3WFX - chains A and B; structure by X-ray diffraction, 1.94 A resolution.

# Chain A (and B)
Name: Hemoglobin-like flavoprotein fused to Roadblock/LC7 domain
From: Methylacidiphilum infernorum
Notes: fragment: N-terminal Globin Domain; chain B of this document is another copy of the same molecule, construct and numbering; everything in this record applies to it too
UniProtKB: B3DUZ1 (B3DUZ1_METI4); residues 1-133 here = UniProt positions 1-133
Amino-acid sequence (138 residues; row label = number of the first residue in the row):
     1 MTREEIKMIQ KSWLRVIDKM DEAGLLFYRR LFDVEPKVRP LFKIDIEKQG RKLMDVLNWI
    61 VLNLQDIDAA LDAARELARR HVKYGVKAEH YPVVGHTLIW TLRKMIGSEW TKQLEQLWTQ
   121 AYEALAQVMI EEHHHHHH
Not modelled in the structure: 137-138 (chain B: 136-138)
Differences from the reference sequence: expression tag (134-138)
Ion coordination: heme Fe: His81 (together with imidazole)
Ligand contacts:
  - heme (HEM), molecule 1: Val38, Leu41, Phe42, Lys43, Ile44, Asp55, Val56, Trp59, Ile60
  - heme (HEM), molecule 2: Leu77, Arg80, His81, Tyr84, Val86, His90, Tyr91, Val94, Tyr122, Leu125, Met129
  - hexane-1,6-diol (HEZ), molecule 1: Ile60, Asn63, Leu64, Ile67
  - hexane-1,6-diol (HEZ), molecule 2: Leu71, Ala74, Ala121, Ala124, Leu125, Val128
  - hexane-1,6-diol (HEZ), molecule 3: Tyr91, Pro92, Gly95, His96, Ile99, Thr119, Tyr122, Glu123, Ala126, Ile130
  - hexane-1,6-diol (HEZ), molecule 4: Pro92, Val93, His96, Trp100
Reported in the primary citation:
  - binding site for imidazole: Tyr28
  - binding site for heme: Tyr28, Phe42, Lys43, Val56, Arg80, Tyr84, Val94
  - contacts within the chain: Asp68-Arg75, Asp72-Arg75
  - conformationally variable residues (side-chain flip): Asp68
  - self-association interface (contacts with another copy of this molecule); pairs are residue here / residue on that copy: Ala70-Ala70

# Interface between chain A and chain B
Pairs across the interface (81; chain A residue first):
  Met1(A) - Leu117(B)
  Met1(A) - Gln120(B)
  Glu5(A) - Leu117(B)
  Met8(A) - Gln113(B)
  Met8(A) - Leu114(B)
  Met8(A) - Leu117(B)  hydrophobic
  Ile9(A) - Leu117(B)  hydrophobic
  Ile9(A) - Trp118(B)
  Ser12(A) - Ile106(B)
  Ser12(A) - Leu114(B)
  Ser12(A) - Trp118(B)  hydrogen bond
  Arg15(A) - Glu109(B)  salt bridge
  Val16(A) - Leu102(B)  hydrophobic
  Val16(A) - Met105(B)  hydrophobic
  Val16(A) - Ile106(B)  hydrophobic
  Lys19(A) - Met105(B)  hydrogen bond (side chain-backbone)
  Glu22(A) - Met105(B)
  Ala23(A) - Thr101(B)
  Ala23(A) - Met105(B)
  Leu26(A) - Trp100(B)  hydrophobic
  Leu26(A) - Lys104(B)
  Leu26(A) - Met105(B)  hydrophobic
  Phe27(A) - Thr97(B)
  Phe27(A) - Leu98(B)  hydrophobic
  Phe27(A) - Thr101(B)
  Arg30(A) - Thr97(B)
  Arg30(A) - Trp100(B)
  Leu31(A) - Val94(B)  hydrophobic
  Leu31(A) - Thr97(B)
  Val34(A) - Val93(B)  hydrophobic
  Glu35(A) - Val93(B)
  Val38(A) - His90(B)
  Leu41(A) - Tyr84(B)
  Leu41(A) - Gly85(B)
  Leu53(A) - Leu98(B)  hydrophobic
  Leu57(A) - Leu102(B)  hydrophobic
  Trp59(A) - Ala73(B)
  Trp59(A) - Ala74(B)  hydrophobic
  Trp59(A) - Leu77(B)
  Trp59(A) - Leu125(B)  hydrophobic
  Ile60(A) - Leu125(B)  hydrophobic
  Val61(A) - Trp118(B)  hydrophobic
  Ile67(A) - Ala70(B)
  Ala70(A) - Ile67(B)
  Ala70(A) - Ala70(B)  hydrophobic
  Leu71(A) - Ile67(B)  hydrophobic
  Ala73(A) - Trp59(B)
  Ala74(A) - Trp59(B)  hydrophobic
  Leu77(A) - Trp59(B)
  Tyr84(A) - Leu41(B)
  Gly85(A) - Leu41(B)
  His90(A) - Val38(B)
  Val93(A) - Val34(B)  hydrophobic
  Thr97(A) - Phe27(B)
  Thr97(A) - Arg30(B)
  Thr97(A) - Leu31(B)
  Leu98(A) - Phe27(B)  hydrophobic
  Leu98(A) - Leu53(B)  hydrophobic
  Trp100(A) - Arg30(B)
  Thr101(A) - Ala23(B)
  Thr101(A) - Phe27(B)
  Leu102(A) - Val16(B)  hydrophobic
  Met105(A) - Arg15(B)  hydrogen bond (backbone-side chain)
  Met105(A) - Lys19(B)
  Met105(A) - Glu22(B)
  Met105(A) - Ala23(B)  hydrophobic
  Met105(A) - Leu26(B)  hydrophobic
  Ile106(A) - Ser12(B)
  Ile106(A) - Arg15(B)
  Gln113(A) - Met8(B)
  Leu114(A) - Met8(B)
  Leu114(A) - Ser12(B)
  Leu117(A) - Met1(B)
  Leu117(A) - Glu5(B)
  Leu117(A) - Met8(B)  hydrophobic
  Leu117(A) - Ile9(B)  hydrophobic
  Trp118(A) - Ile9(B)
  Trp118(A) - Ser12(B)  hydrogen bond
  Trp118(A) - Val61(B)  hydrophobic
  Leu125(A) - Trp59(B)  hydrophobic
  Leu125(A) - Ile60(B)  hydrophobic
Also at the interface, not in a pair above, chain A (57 interface residues in all): Trp13, Val56, Asn63, Leu64, Arg80, Val86, Val94, Lys104, Glu109, Gln120, Ala121, Tyr122
Also at the interface, not in a pair above, chain B (57 interface residues in all): Lys11, Trp13, Glu35, Val56, Leu57, Asn63, Leu71, Arg80, Val86, Ala121, Tyr122
The authors on this interface:
  - pairs named by the authors: Arg30(A)-Trp100(B)

# Summary
Chain A and chain B each contribute 57 residues to their interface; the contacts include 4 hydrogen bonds and
1 salt bridge. Polar contacts include Arg15(A)-Glu109(B), Ser12(A)-Trp118(B) and Lys19(A)-Met105(B). The
authors report a contact between Arg30(A) and Trp100(B). The paper reports a binding site for heme at
Tyr28(A), Phe42(A) and Lys43(A) among others; a binding site for imidazole at Tyr28(A).
Chain A and chain B are both Hemoglobin-like flavoprotein fused to Roadblock/LC7 domain (Methylacidiphilum
infernorum); the structure, Crystal Structure of the Imidazole-Bound Form of the HGbRL's Globin Domain, was
determined by X-ray diffraction (same publication as 3WFW).
